PDB entry 1LIH | X-ray diffraction, 2.20 A resolution | chain A

Chain A:
Molecule: Aspartate receptor
Organism: Salmonella typhimurium
Notes: engineered mutation(s): INS(MET 25), N36C
UniProt: P02941 (MCP2_SALTY); numbering as in UniProt (aligned over 26-188)
Amino-acid sequence (164 residues; row label = number of the first residue in the row):
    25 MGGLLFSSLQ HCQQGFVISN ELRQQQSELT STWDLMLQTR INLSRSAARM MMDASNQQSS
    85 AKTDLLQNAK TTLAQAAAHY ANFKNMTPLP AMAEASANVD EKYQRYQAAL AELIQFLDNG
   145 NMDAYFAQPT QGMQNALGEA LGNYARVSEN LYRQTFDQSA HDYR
Disordered / not traced: 185-188
Differences from the reference sequence: conflict Cys36 (Asn in P02941)
Residues lining bound ligands: 1,10-phenanthroline (PHN): Phe30, Cys36, Gly39, Phe40, Ser43, Tyr176, Thr179
Swiss-Prot annotation at these positions:
  - region: Arg64 to Arg73 (The 3 Arg may form a positively charged pocket, which binds the alpha-carboxyl group of the attractant AA)
Reported in the primary citation:
  - self-association interface (contacts with another copy of this molecule); pairs are residue here / residue on that copy: Cys36-Cys36 (disulfide)
  - binding site for 1,10-phenanthroline: Phe30, Phe40
  - interface residues: Cys36

Overview:
Ligands of chain A: 1,10-phenanthroline. The paper reports a binding site for 1,10-phenanthroline at Phe30 and
Phe40; the interface residue Cys36.
Chain A is Aspartate receptor (Salmonella typhimurium); the structure, Three-dimensional structures of the
ligand-binding domain of the bacterial aspartate receptor with and without A ligand, was determined by X-ray
diffraction, deposited together with 2LIG.
